4KH1 - chains A and B of the 4 polymer chains in the assembly; structure by X-ray diffraction, 2.20 A resolution.

== Chain A ==
Protein: Aspartate carbamoyltransferase
Source organism: Escherichia coli
Notes: EC 2.1.3.2
UniProtKB: E8Y328 (E8Y328_ECOKO); residues 1-310 here correspond to UniProt positions 2-311 (UniProt number = residue number + 1)
Chain sequence (310 residues; numbered 1 to 310; the number before each row is that of its first residue):
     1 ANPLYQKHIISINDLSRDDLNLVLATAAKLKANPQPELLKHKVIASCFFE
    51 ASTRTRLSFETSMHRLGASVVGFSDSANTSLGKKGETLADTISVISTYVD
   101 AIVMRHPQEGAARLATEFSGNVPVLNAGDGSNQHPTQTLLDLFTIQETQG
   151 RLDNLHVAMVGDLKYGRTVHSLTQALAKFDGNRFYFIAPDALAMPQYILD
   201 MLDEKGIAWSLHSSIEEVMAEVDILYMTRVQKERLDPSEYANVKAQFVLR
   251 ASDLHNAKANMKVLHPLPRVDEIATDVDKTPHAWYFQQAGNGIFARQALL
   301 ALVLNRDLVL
Small-molecule neighbours: N-(phosphonacetyl)-L-aspartic acid (PAL): Ala51, Ser52, Thr53, Arg54, Thr55, Arg56, Ser80, Lys84, Arg105, His134, Gln137, Arg167, Thr168, Arg229, Gln231, Pro266, Leu267, Pro268

== Chain B ==
Protein: Aspartate carbamoyltransferase regulatory chain
Source organism: Escherichia coli
Notes: EC 2.1.3.2
UniProtKB: E8Y329 (E8Y329_ECOKO); residues 1-153 here = UniProt positions 1-153
Chain sequence (153 residues; row label = number of the first residue in the row):
     1 MTHDNKLQVEAIKRGTVIDHIPAQIGFKLLSLFKLTETDQRITIGLNLPS
    51 GEMGRKDLIKIENTFLSEDQVDQLALYAPQATVNRIDNYEVVGKSRPSLP
   101 ERIDNVLVCPNSNCISHAEPVSSSFAVRKRANDIALKCKYCEKEFSHNVV
   151 LAN
Not modelled in the structure: 1-6
Bound ions: Zn2+: Cys109, Cys114, Cys138, Cys141
Small-molecule neighbours:
  - CTP (cytidine-5'-triphosphate): Leu7, Glu10, Ala11, Ile12, Val17, Asp19, His20, Leu58, Lys60, Thr82, Asn84, Ile86, Tyr89, Val91, Lys94
  - UTP (uridine 5'-triphosphate): Leu7, Gln8, Val9, Asp19, His20, Leu48, Pro49, Ser50, Gly51, Glu52, Lys56, Leu58, Lys60

== How chain A and chain B interact ==
Residue-residue contacts - 36 pairs, chain A then chain B:
  Ser11(A) - Glu142(B)  hydrogen bond
  Thr87(A) - Glu119(B)
  Leu88(A) - Ile115(B)  hydrophobic
  Leu88(A) - Glu119(B)  hydrogen bond (backbone-side chain)
  Ala89(A) - Glu119(B)  hydrogen bond (backbone-side chain)
  His106(A) - Ile115(B)
  Pro107(A) - Asn113(B)  hydrogen bond (backbone-side chain)
  Gln108(A) - Asn113(B)  hydrogen bond
  Gln108(A) - Ile115(B)
  Glu109(A) - Asn111(B)  hydrogen bond
  Glu109(A) - Asn113(B)  hydrogen bond
  Glu109(A) - Cys114(B)
  Glu109(A) - Ile115(B)  hydrogen bond (backbone-backbone)
  Glu109(A) - Cys141(B)
  Glu109(A) - Lys143(B)  salt bridge
  Gly110(A) - Ile115(B)
  Gly110(A) - Tyr140(B)
  Ala111(A) - Ile115(B)
  Arg113(A) - Lys139(B)
  Arg113(A) - Glu142(B)  salt bridge
  Leu114(A) - Ile115(B)  hydrophobic
  Leu114(A) - Glu119(B)
  Leu114(A) - Val121(B)  hydrophobic
  Leu114(A) - Tyr140(B)  hydrophobic
  Glu117(A) - Lys139(B)  salt bridge
  Glu117(A) - Tyr140(B)  hydrogen bond
  Phe118(A) - Val121(B)  hydrophobic
  Ser131(A) - Lys143(B)
  Asn132(A) - Cys141(B)
  Asn132(A) - Glu142(B)  hydrogen bond
  Gln133(A) - Glu142(B)
  Gln196(A) - Arg130(B)
  Tyr197(A) - Lys137(B)
  Tyr197(A) - Glu144(B)
  Asp200(A) - Arg128(B)  salt bridge
  Asp200(A) - Arg130(B)  salt bridge
Also at the interface, not in a pair above, chain A (22 interface residues in all): Asn13, Gly130
Also at the interface, not in a pair above, chain B (16 interface residues in all): Pro120

== Overview ==
Chain A and chain B form an interface of 22 and 16 residues respectively; the contacts include 10 hydrogen
bonds and 5 salt bridges. Polar pairs include Glu109(A)-Lys143(B), Arg113(A)-Glu142(B) and
Glu117(A)-Lys139(B). Bound to chain A: N-(phosphonacetyl)-L-aspartic acid. Bound to chain B: CTP and UTP.
Here chain A is Aspartate carbamoyltransferase and chain B is Aspartate carbamoyltransferase regulatory chain,
both from Escherichia coli. Entry 4KH1 (The R state structure of E. coli ATCase with CTP,UTP, and Magnesium
bound) was determined by X-ray diffraction (same publication as 4KGV, 4KGX and 4KGZ).
